5WSK - chains A and E of the 4 polymer chains in the assembly; structure by X-ray diffraction, 1.78 A resolution.

# Chain A
Protein: Ribulose bisphosphate carboxylase large chain
Organism: Triticum aestivum
Notes: EC 4.1.1.39
UniProtKB: P11383 (RBL_WHEAT); residue numbers follow UniProt; this construct covers 1-477
Amino-acid sequence (477 residues; numbered 1 to 477; the number before each row is that of its first residue):
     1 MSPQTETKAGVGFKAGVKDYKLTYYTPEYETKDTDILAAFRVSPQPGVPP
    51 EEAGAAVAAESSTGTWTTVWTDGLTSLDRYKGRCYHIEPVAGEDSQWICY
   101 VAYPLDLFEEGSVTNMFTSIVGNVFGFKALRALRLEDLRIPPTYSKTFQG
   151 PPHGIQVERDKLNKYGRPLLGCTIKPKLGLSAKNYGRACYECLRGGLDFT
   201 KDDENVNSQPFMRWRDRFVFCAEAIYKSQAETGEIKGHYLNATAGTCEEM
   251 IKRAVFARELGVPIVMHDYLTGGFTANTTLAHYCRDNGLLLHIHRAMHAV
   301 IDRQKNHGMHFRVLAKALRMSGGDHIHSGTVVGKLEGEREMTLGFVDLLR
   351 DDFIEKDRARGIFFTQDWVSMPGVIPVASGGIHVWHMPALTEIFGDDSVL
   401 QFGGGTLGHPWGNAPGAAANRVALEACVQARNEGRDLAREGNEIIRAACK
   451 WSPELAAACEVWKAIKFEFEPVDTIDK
Unresolved in the structure: 1-21, 334-335, 465-477
Modified positions: Lys201 (lysine nz-carboxylic acid; KCX)
Bound ions: Mg2+: Lys201, Asp203, Glu204
UniProt features mapped onto this chain:
  - active site (Proton acceptor): Lys175, His294
  - binding site (substrate): Asn123, Thr173, Lys177, Arg295, His327, Ser379
  - binding site (Mg(2+)): Lys201, Asp203, Glu204
  - site: Lys14 (Not N6-methylated), Lys334 (Transition state stabilizer)
  - modified residue: Pro3 (N-acetylproline), Lys201 (N6-carboxylysine)

# Chain E
Protein: Ribulose bisphosphate carboxylase small chain
Organism: Triticum aestivum
Notes: EC 4.1.1.39
UniProtKB: W5F0E6 (W5F0E6_WHEAT); residues 1-175 here = UniProt positions 1-175
Amino-acid sequence (175 residues; each row starts with the number of its first residue):
     1 MAPTVMASSATSVAPFQGLKSTAGLPVSRRSNGASLGSVSNGGRIRCMQV
    51 WPIEGIKKFETLSYLPPLSTEALLKQVDYLIRSKWVPCLEFSKVGFIFRE
   101 HNASPGYYDGRYWTMWKLPMFGCTDATQVINEVEEVKKEYPDAYVRIIGF
   151 DNMRQVQCVSFIAFKPPGCEESGKA
Unresolved in the structure: 1-47, 170-175

# How chain A and chain E interact
Residue-residue contacts (78):
  Ile155(A) with Arg154(E)
  Gln156(A) with Arg154(E), hydrogen bond; Val156(E)
  Lys161(A) with Gly106(E); Arg111(E), hydrogen bond (backbone-side chain)
  Asn163(A) with Glu60(E); Arg111(E)
  Lys164(A) with Glu60(E), salt bridge
  Tyr165(A) with Thr61(E), hydrogen bond (backbone-side chain); Gln157(E); Cys158(E); Val159(E), hydrophobic
  Gly166(A) with Thr61(E); Cys158(E)
  Arg167(A) with Glu60(E), salt bridge; Thr61(E), hydrogen bond
  Arg194(A) with Trp51(E), hydrogen bond (side chain-backbone); Pro52(E), hydrogen bond (side chain-backbone); Ile53(E)
  Gly195(A) with Trp51(E); Tyr64(E)
  Gly196(A) with Tyr64(E)
  Tyr226(A) with Arg99(E), hydrogen bond
  Gln229(A) with Tyr108(E)
  Ala230(A) with Lys57(E)
  Glu231(A) with Pro52(E); Ile53(E); Lys57(E)
  Thr232(A) with Lys57(E); Lys58(E), hydrogen bond (backbone-backbone)
  Gly233(A) with Phe96(E); Ile97(E), hydrogen bond (backbone-backbone)
  Glu234(A) with Lys58(E); Phe59(E); Glu60(E), hydrogen bond (side chain-backbone); Ser63(E)
  Ile235(A) with Ile97(E), hydrophobic; Tyr108(E)
  Arg258(A) with Ser104(E); Pro105(E)
  Gly261(A) with Arg99(E), hydrogen bond (backbone-side chain); Ala103(E); Pro105(E)
  Val262(A) with Pro105(E)
  Pro263(A) with Tyr108(E)
  Asn287(A) with Pro105(E)
  Gly288(A) with Pro105(E)
  Leu289(A) with Pro105(E), hydrophobic
  Asp397(A) with Arg154(E), salt bridge
  Pro410(A) with Met48(E)
  Trp411(A) with Met48(E); Gln49(E)
  Ala414(A) with Trp51(E), hydrophobic
  Pro415(A) with Gln49(E)
  Ala418(A) with Trp51(E), hydrophobic
  Arg421(A) with Glu60(E), salt bridge; Tyr64(E)
  Glu425(A) with Glu60(E); Thr61(E); Leu62(E), hydrogen bond (side chain-backbone); Ser63(E), hydrogen bond (side chain-backbone); Tyr64(E), hydrogen bond (side chain-backbone); Leu65(E)
  Ala426(A) with Leu65(E)
  Gln429(A) with Leu65(E); Leu68(E); Gln76(E), hydrogen bond (backbone-side chain)
  Arg431(A) with Tyr79(E)
  Asn432(A) with Gln76(E), hydrogen bond; Tyr79(E); Arg82(E), hydrogen bond (backbone-side chain)
  Glu433(A) with Lys75(E); Gln76(E)
  Trp451(A) with Tyr64(E); Leu65(E), hydrophobic; Pro66(E)
  Pro453(A) with Gln49(E)
  Glu454(A) with Trp51(E)
Other interface residues (no listed pair), chain A (48 interface residues in all): Asp160, Leu162, Asp198, Lys236, Val422, Gly434
Other interface residues (no listed pair), chain E (38 interface residues in all): Val50, Ala72, Arg146, Ser160

# In short
Chain A and chain E form an interface of 48 and 38 residues respectively, with 17 hydrogen bonds and 4 salt
bridges. Among the polar pairs are Lys164(A)-Glu60(E), Arg167(A)-Glu60(E) and Asp397(A)-Arg154(E).
Chain A is Ribulose bisphosphate carboxylase large chain and chain E is Ribulose bisphosphate carboxylase
small chain, both from Triticum aestivum; the structure, Structure of Ribulose-1,5-bisphosphate
carboxylase/oxygenase from wheat, was determined by X-ray diffraction.
